Entry 3UOZ (X-ray diffraction, 2.41 A resolution); this record covers chain A.

== Chain A ==
Molecule: Otemo
Source organism: Pseudomonas putida
Notes: EC 1.-.-.-
Chain sequence (545 residues; row label = number of the first residue in the row):
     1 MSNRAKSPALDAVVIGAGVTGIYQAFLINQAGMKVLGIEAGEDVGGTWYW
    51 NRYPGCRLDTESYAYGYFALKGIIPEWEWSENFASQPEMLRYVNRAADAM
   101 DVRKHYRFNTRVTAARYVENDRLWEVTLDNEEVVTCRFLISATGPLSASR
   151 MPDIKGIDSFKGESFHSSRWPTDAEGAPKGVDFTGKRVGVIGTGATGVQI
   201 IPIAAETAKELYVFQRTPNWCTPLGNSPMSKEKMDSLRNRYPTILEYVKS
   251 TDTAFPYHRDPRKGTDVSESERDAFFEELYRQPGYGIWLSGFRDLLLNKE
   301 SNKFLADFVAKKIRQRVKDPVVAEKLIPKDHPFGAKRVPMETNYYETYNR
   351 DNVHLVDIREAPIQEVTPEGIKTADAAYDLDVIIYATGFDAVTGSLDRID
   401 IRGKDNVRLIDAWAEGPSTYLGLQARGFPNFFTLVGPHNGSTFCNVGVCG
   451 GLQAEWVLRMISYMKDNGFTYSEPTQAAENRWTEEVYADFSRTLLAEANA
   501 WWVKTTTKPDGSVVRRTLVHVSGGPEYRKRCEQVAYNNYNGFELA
Unresolved in the structure: 1-5
Cystine bridges: Cys-444/Cys-449
Ligand contacts:
  - FAD (flavin-adenine dinucleotide): Ile-15, Gly-16, Ala-17, Gly-18, Val-19, Thr-20, Gly-21, Ile-38, Glu-39, Ala-40, Gly-45, Gly-46, Thr-47, Trp-48, Trp-50, Asn-51, Tyr-53, Cys-56, Leu-58, Asp-59, Thr-60, Tyr-65, Thr-110, Arg-111, Val-112, Ala-142, Thr-143, Gly-144, Pro-145, Leu-146, Ser-147, Arg-337, Phe-389, Ile-399, Val-435, Cys-444, Asn-445, Val-446, Gly-447
  - NADP (NAP; NADP nicotinamide-adenine-dinucleotide phosphate): Tyr-53, Arg-57, Leu-58, Asp-59, Leu-146, Arg-150, Pro-152, Asp-153, Ile-154, Ile-191, Gly-192, Thr-193, Gly-194, Ala-195, Thr-196, Gly-197, Gln-199, Arg-216, Thr-217, Arg-337, Ile-358, Ile-363, Ala-386, Thr-387, Gly-388, Phe-389
Reported in the primary citation:
  - conformationally variable residues (loop rearrangement, order/disorder transition): Asp-390 to Gly-394, Gly-436 to Asn-439
  - contacts within the chain: Asp-59/Arg-337 (salt bridge)
  - catalytic residues: Arg-337 (proposed by the authors, not directly observed)
  - mutagenesis - D59A, D59N, R337A, R337K: decreased catalytic activity on 2-n-hexyl cyclopentanone
  - mutagenesis - Y53F: decreased catalytic activity
  - mutagenesis - Y53A: abolished expression
  - mutagenesis - Y53F: increased binding to OT-CoA
  - catalytic residues: Asp-59
  - mutagenesis - Y53F: unchanged binding to NADPH

== Overview ==
Chain A binds flavin-adenine dinucleotide and NADP. From the paper: catalytic residues Arg-337 and Asp-59;
D59A, D59N and R337A, among others, reduce catalytic activity on 2-n-hexyl cyclopentanone; 6 substitutions
were tested in all.
Chain A is Otemo (Pseudomonas putida); the structure, Crystal Structure of OTEMO complex with FAD and NADP
(form 2), was determined by X-ray diffraction, deposited together with 3UOV, 3UOX, 3UOY, 3UP4 and 3UP5.
